Entry 5H58 (X-ray diffraction, 3.99 A resolution); this record covers chains B and E of the 6 polymer chains in the assembly.

Chain B:
Protein: CprB
From: Streptomyces coelicolor A3(2)
UniProtKB: O66122 (O66122_STRCH); residues 1-215 here = UniProt positions 1-215
Sequence (215 residues; each row starts with the number of its first residue):
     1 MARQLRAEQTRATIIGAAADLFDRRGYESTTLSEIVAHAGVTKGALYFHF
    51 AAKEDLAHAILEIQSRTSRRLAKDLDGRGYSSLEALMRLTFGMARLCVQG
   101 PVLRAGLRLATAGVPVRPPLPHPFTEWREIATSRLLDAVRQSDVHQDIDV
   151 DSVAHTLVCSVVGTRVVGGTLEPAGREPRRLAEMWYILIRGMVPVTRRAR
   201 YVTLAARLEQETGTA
Unresolved in the structure: 1-4, 166-169, 213-215
What the authors report for this chain:
  - binding site for the 27-nt DNA strand (chain E): Thr31, Leu32, Ser33, Thr42, Lys43, Gly44, Tyr47, Phe48
  - binding site for the 27-nt DNA strand: Lys43, Tyr47
  - binding site for the 27-nt DNA strand (chain E): Arg6 (from molecular simulation)

Chain E:
Molecule: 27-nt DNA strand
Sequence (27 nucleotides; numbered 1 to 27; the number before each row is that of its first residue):
     1 AGGCAGGCGGCACGGTCTGTTGAGTTC
Unresolved in the structure: 1-4, 25-27

Chain B / chain E interface:
Residue-residue contacts - 12 pairs, chain B then chain E:
  Leu5(B) with DG24(E), phosphate contact
  Thr30(B) with DG15(E), phosphate contact
  Thr31(B) with DG14(E), phosphate contact; DG15(E), phosphate contact
  Leu32(B) with DG15(E), hydrogen bond to the phosphate; DT16(E), base contact
  Ser33(B) with DG14(E), hydrogen bond to the phosphate
  Lys43(B) with DC17(E), base contact
  Tyr47(B) with DC17(E), sugar contact
  Ala52(B) with DT16(E), phosphate contact
  Lys53(B) with DG15(E), salt bridge to the phosphate; DT16(E), hydrogen bond to the phosphate
Also at the interface, not in a pair above, chain B (10 interface residues in all): Ala51
Also at the interface, not in a pair above, chain E (6 interface residues in all): DT18

Overview:
Chain B and chain E form an interface of 10 and 6 residues respectively, with 3 hydrogen bonds and 1 salt
bridge. Polar contacts include Leu32(B)-DG15(E), Ser33(B)-DG14(E) and Lys53(B)-DT16(E). The paper reports a
binding site for the 27-nt DNA strand (chain E) at Thr31(B), Leu32(B) and Ser33(B) among others; a binding
site for the 27-nt DNA strand at Lys43(B) and Tyr47(B).
Chain B is CprB (Streptomyces coelicolor A3(2)) and chain E is a 27-nt DNA strand; the structure, Structural
and dynamics studies of the TetR family protein, CprB from Streptomyces coelicolor in complex with ..., was
determined by X-ray diffraction.
